Entry 5AZR (X-ray diffraction, 1.20 A resolution); this record covers chain A.

== Chain A ==
Name: Myoglobin
Organism: Equus caballus
UniProtKB: P68082 (MYG_HORSE); residues 1-153 here correspond to UniProt positions 2-154 (UniProt number = residue number + 1)
Sequence (153 residues; each row starts with the number of its first residue):
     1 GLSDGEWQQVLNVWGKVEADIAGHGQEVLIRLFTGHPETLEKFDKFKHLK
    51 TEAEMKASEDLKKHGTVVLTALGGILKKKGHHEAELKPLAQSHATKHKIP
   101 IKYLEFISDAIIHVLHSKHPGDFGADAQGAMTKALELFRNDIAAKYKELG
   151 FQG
Metal / ion sites: (1R,19R) cobalt tetradehydrocorrin Co near His-93 (its only coordinating residue here); (1S,19S) cobalt tetradehydrocorrin Co near His-93 (its only coordinating residue here)
Small-molecule neighbours: (1R,19R) cobalt tetradehydrocorrin / (1S,19S) cobalt tetradehydrocorrin: Leu-32, Lys-42, Phe-43, Lys-45, His-64, Val-67, Val-68, Ala-71, Leu-72, Leu-89, Ser-92, His-93, His-97, Ile-99, Tyr-103, Leu-104, Ile-107, Phe-138
UniProt features mapped onto this chain:
  - binding site (nitrite): His-64
  - binding site (O2): His-64
  - binding site (heme b): His-93
  - modified residue: Ser-3 (Phosphoserine)

== In short ==
Bound to chain A: (1R,19R) cobalt tetradehydrocorrin / (1S,19S) cobalt tetradehydrocorrin. From UniProt:
nitrite-binding residue His-64, O2-binding residue His-64 and heme b-binding residue His-93.
Chain A is Myoglobin (Equus caballus); the structure, Crystal structure of aqua-cobalt(III) tetradehydrocorrin
in the heme pocket of horse heart myoglobin, was determined by X-ray diffraction (same publication as 5AZQ).
